PDB entry 6L7I | electron microscopy, 2.90 A resolution | chains B and F of the 8 polymer chains in the assembly

== Chain B ==
Name: TcdA1
From: Photorhabdus luminescens
UniProt: Q9RN43 (Q9RN43_PHOLU); residues 2327-2516 here = UniProt positions 2327-2516
Sequence (190 residues; numbered 2327 to 2516; the number before each row is that of its first residue):
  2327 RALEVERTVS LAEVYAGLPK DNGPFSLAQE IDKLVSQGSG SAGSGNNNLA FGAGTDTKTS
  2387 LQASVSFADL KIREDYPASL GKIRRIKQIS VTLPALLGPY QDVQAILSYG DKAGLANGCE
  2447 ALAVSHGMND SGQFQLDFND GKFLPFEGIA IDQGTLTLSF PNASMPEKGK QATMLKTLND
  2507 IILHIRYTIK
Unresolved in the structure: 2437-2443, 2466-2469

== Chain F ==
Name: TcdB1
From: Photorhabdus luminescens
UniProt: Q93EP6 (Q93EP6_PHOLU); residue numbers follow UniProt; this construct covers 1-1476
Sequence (1476 residues; each row starts with the number of its first residue):
     1 MQNSQTFSVT ELSLPKGGGA ITGMGEALTP AGPDGMAALS LPLPISAGRG YAPSLTLNYN
    61 SGTGNSPFGL GWDCGVMAIR RRTSTGVPNY DETDTFLGPE GEVLVVALNE AGQADIRSES
   121 SLQGINLGAT FTVTCYRSRL ESHFNRLEYW QPQTTGATDF WLIYSPDGQV HLLGKNPQAR
   181 ISNPLNVNQT AQWLLEASIS SHSEQIYYQY RAEDEAGCET DELAAHPSAT VQRYLQTVHY
   241 GNLTASDVFP TLNGDDPLKS GWMFCLVFDY GERKNSLSEM PLFKATGNWL CRKDRFSRYE
   301 YGFELRTRRL CRQILMFHRL QTLSGQAKGD DEPALVSRLI LDYDENAMVS TLVSVRRVGH
   361 EDNNTVTALP PLELAYQPFE PEQTALWQSM DVLANFNTIQ RWQLLDLKGE GVPGILYQDR
   421 NGWWYRSAQR QAGEEMNAVT WGKMQLLPIT PAVQDNASLM DINGDGQLDW VITGPGLRGY
   481 HSQHPDGSWT RFTPLHALPI EYSHPRAQLA DLMGAGLSDL VLIGPKSVRL YVNNRDGFTE
   541 GRDVVQSGDI TLPLPGADAR KLVAFSDVLG SGQAHLVEVS ATQVTCWPNL GHGRFGQPIV
   601 LPGFSQSAAS FNPDRVHLAD LDGSGPADLI YVHADRLDIF SNESGNGFAK PFTLSFPDGL
   661 RFDDTCQLQV ADVQGLGVVS LILSVPHMAP HHWRCDLTNA KPWLLSETNN NMGANHTLHY
   721 RSSVQFWLDE KAAALATGQT PVCYLPFPVH TLWQTETEDE ISGNKLVTTL RYAHGAWDGR
   781 EREFRGFGYV EQTDSHQLAQ GNAPERTPPA LTKSWYATGL PAVDNALSAG YWRGDKQAFA
   841 GFTPRFTLWK EGKDVPLTPE DDHNLYWLNR ALKGQPLRSE LYGLDGSAQQ QIPYTVTESR
   901 PQVRQLQDGA TVSPVLWASV VESRSYHYER IISDPQCNQD ITLSSDLFGQ PLKQVSVQYP
   961 RRNKPTTNPY PDTLPDTLFA SSYDDQQQLL RLTCRQSSWH HLIGNELRVL GLPDGTRSDA
  1021 FTYDAKQVPV DGLNLETLCA ENSLIADDKP REYLNQQRTF YTDGKNQTPL KTPTRQALIA
  1081 FTETAVLTES LLSAFDGGIT PDELPGILTQ AGYQQEPYLF PRTGENKVWV ARQGYTDYGT
  1141 EAQFWRPVAQ RNSLLTGKMT LKWDTHYCVI TQTQDAAGLT VSANYDWRFL TPTQLTDIND
  1201 NVHLITLDAL GRPVTQRFWG IESGVATGYS SSEEKPFSPP NDIDTAINLT GPLPVAQCLV
  1261 YAPDSWMPLF SQETFNTLTQ EEQETLRDSR IITEDWRICA LTRRRWLQSQ KISTPLVKLL
  1321 TNSIGLPPHN LTLTTDRYDR DSEQQIRQQV AFSDGFGRLL QASVRHEAGE AWQRNQDGSL
  1381 VTKVENTKTR WAVTGRTEYD NKGQTIRTYQ PYFLNDWRYV SDDSARKEAY ADTHIYDPIG
  1441 REIRVITAKG WLRQSQYFPW FTVSEDENDT AADALV
Unresolved in the structure: 1-6, 110-112, 800-805, 858-863, 1473-1476
Disulfide bonds: C218-C291

== Interface between chain B and chain F ==
Pairs across the interface (34):
  L2419(B) with I500(F)
  P2420(B) with E501(F); Y531(F)
  A2421(B) with P499(F); I500(F), hydrogen bond (backbone-backbone)
  L2422(B) with A497(F), hydrophobic; L498(F); Y531(F), hydrophobic; F538(F); T539(F)
  L2423(B) with R478(F); A497(F); L498(F), hydrogen bond (backbone-backbone)
  G2424(B) with R478(F), hydrogen bond (backbone-side chain); H496(F)
  P2425(B) with G476(F); L477(F); R478(F); P494(F), hydrophobic; L495(F); H496(F)
  Y2426(B) with P494(F)
  Q2427(B) with R478(F)
  V2429(B) with I500(F), hydrophobic
  H2452(B) with I500(F)
  G2453(B) with I500(F)
  M2454(B) with I500(F), hydrophobic; S503(F); H504(F)
  K2502(B) with E540(F)
  T2503(B) with E540(F)
  N2505(B) with G541(F), hydrogen bond (side chain-backbone); R542(F); D543(F), hydrogen bond
Interface residues without a listed pair, chain F (22 interface residues in all): F492, R529

== In short ==
Chain B and chain F form an interface of 16 and 22 residues respectively; the contacts include 5 hydrogen
bonds. Among the polar pairs are G2424(B)-R478(F), N2505(B)-G541(F) and N2505(B)-D543(F).
Chain B is TcdA1 and chain F is TcdB1, both from Photorhabdus luminescens; the structure, Signal substraction
of TcdB1-TccC2 and part of TcdA1, was determined by electron microscopy.
